PDB entry 4QZ1 | X-ray diffraction, 3.00 A resolution | chains F and G of the 28 polymer chains in the assembly

# Chain F
Protein: Probable proteasome subunit alpha type-7
From: Saccharomyces cerevisiae
Notes: EC 3.4.25.1
UniProt: P21242 (PSA7_YEAST); residues -3 to 284 here correspond to UniProt positions 1-288 (UniProt number = residue number + 4)
Sequence (288 residues; each row starts with the number of its first residue; numbers below 1 keep their minus sign (Met-3 is residue -3)):
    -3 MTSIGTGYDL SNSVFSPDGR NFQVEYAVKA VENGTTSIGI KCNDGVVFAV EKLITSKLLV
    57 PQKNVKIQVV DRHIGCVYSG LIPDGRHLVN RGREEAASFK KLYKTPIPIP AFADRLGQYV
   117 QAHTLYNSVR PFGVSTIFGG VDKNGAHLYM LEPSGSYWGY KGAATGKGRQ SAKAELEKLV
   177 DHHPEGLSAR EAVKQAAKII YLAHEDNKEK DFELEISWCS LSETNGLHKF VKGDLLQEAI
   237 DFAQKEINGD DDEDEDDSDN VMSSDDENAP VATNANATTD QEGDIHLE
Disordered / not traced: -3 to 1, 245-284
Swiss-Prot annotation at these positions:
  - modified residue: Thr-2 (N-acetylthreonine)

# Chain G
Protein: Proteasome subunit alpha type-1
From: Saccharomyces cerevisiae
Notes: EC 3.4.25.1
UniProt: P21243 (PSA1_YEAST); residues -8 to 243 here correspond to UniProt positions 1-252 (UniProt number = residue number + 9)
Sequence (252 residues; each row starts with the number of its first residue; numbers below 1 keep their minus sign (Met-8 is residue -8)):
    -8 MSGAAAASAA GYDRHITIFS PEGRLYQVEY AFKATNQTNI NSLAVRGKDC TVVISQKKVP
    52 DKLLDPTTVS YIFCISRTIG MVVNGPIPDA RNAALRAKAE AAEFRYKYGY DMPCDVLAKR
   112 MANLSQIYTQ RAYMRPLGVI LTFVSVDEEL GPSIYKTDPA GYYVGYKATA TGPKQQEITT
   172 NLENHFKKSK IDHINEESWE KVVEFAITHM IDALGTEFSK NDLEVGVATK DKFFTLSAEN
   232 IEERLVAIAE QD
Disordered / not traced: -8 to 1, 243

# How chain F and chain G interact
Residue-residue contacts (62; chain F residue first):
  Thr2(F) - His6(G)  hydrogen bond (backbone-side chain)
  Gly3(F) - His6(G)
  Tyr4(F) - Arg5(G)
  Tyr4(F) - His6(G)
  Tyr4(F) - Tyr21(G)
  Ser9(F) - Arg126(G)
  Val10(F) - His6(G)
  Val10(F) - Gln18(G)
  Phe11(F) - Gln18(G)  hydrogen bond (backbone-side chain)
  Phe11(F) - Tyr21(G)
  Phe11(F) - Ala22(G)  hydrophobic
  Phe11(F) - Arg126(G)
  Phe11(F) - Pro127(G)
  Ser12(F) - Tyr21(G)
  Pro13(F) - Tyr21(G)  hydrophobic
  Pro13(F) - Lys24(G)  hydrogen bond (backbone-side chain)
  Asp14(F) - Lys24(G)
  Gly15(F) - Tyr21(G)
  Gly15(F) - Ala25(G)
  Lys37(F) - Asp56(G)  salt bridge
  Asp110(F) - Arg82(G)
  Gln114(F) - Arg82(G)  hydrogen bond (side chain-backbone)
  Gln114(F) - Asn83(G)
  Gln114(F) - Leu86(G)
  Gln117(F) - Pro79(G)
  Gln117(F) - Asp80(G)
  Gln117(F) - Asn83(G)  hydrogen bond
  Gln117(F) - Arg126(G)
  Thr120(F) - Arg126(G)  hydrogen bond (backbone-side chain)
  Leu121(F) - Tyr124(G)
  Leu121(F) - Arg126(G)
  Leu121(F) - Leu128(G)  hydrophobic
  Tyr122(F) - Tyr124(G)
  Tyr122(F) - Met125(G)  hydrophobic
  Ser150(F) - Pro79(G)
  Gly151(F) - Pro79(G)
  Ser152(F) - Ile78(G)
  Ser152(F) - Pro79(G)
  Tyr153(F) - Arg82(G)  hydrogen bond (backbone-side chain)
  Trp154(F) - Leu55(G)  hydrophobic
  Trp154(F) - Thr59(G)
  Trp154(F) - Val60(G)  hydrophobic
  Trp154(F) - Ser61(G)
  Trp154(F) - Tyr62(G)
  Trp154(F) - Ile78(G)  hydrophobic
  Trp154(F) - Arg82(G)
  Gly155(F) - Leu55(G)
  Gly155(F) - Asp56(G)  hydrogen bond (backbone-backbone)
  Gly155(F) - Thr59(G)  hydrogen bond (backbone-side chain)
  Tyr156(F) - Leu54(G)
  Tyr156(F) - Leu55(G)
  Tyr156(F) - Asp56(G)
  Lys157(F) - Lys53(G)
  Lys157(F) - Leu54(G)  hydrogen bond (backbone-backbone)
  Lys157(F) - Leu55(G)
  Gly158(F) - Leu54(G)  hydrogen bond (backbone-backbone)
  Lys169(F) - Leu54(G)
  Leu172(F) - Leu54(G)
  Glu173(F) - Lys53(G)  salt bridge
  Glu173(F) - Leu54(G)
  Val176(F) - Leu54(G)  hydrophobic
  Asp177(F) - Lys53(G)  salt bridge
Other interface residues (no listed pair), chain F (32 interface residues in all): Tyr145
Other interface residues (no listed pair), chain G (29 interface residues in all): Asp52, Pro57, Gly129

# Summary
32 residues of chain F face 29 of chain G across their interface, with 11 hydrogen bonds and 3 salt bridges.
Polar contacts include Lys37(F)-Asp56(G), Glu173(F)-Lys53(G) and Asp177(F)-Lys53(G).
Chain F is Probable proteasome subunit alpha type-7 and chain G is Proteasome subunit alpha type-1, both from
Saccharomyces cerevisiae; the structure, yCP beta5-M45T mutant in complex with the epoxyketone inhibitor ONX
0914, was determined by X-ray diffraction together with 4QUX, 4QUY, 4QV0, 4QV1, 4QV3, 4QV4 and 42 further
entries from the same study.
